9NBA - chains B and F of the 6 polymer chains in the assembly; structure by electron microscopy, 8.60 A resolution (very low resolution: no residue pairs are listed; an interface is given only as per-side residue counts).

Chain B:
Molecule: AUGMIN subunit 2
From: Arabidopsis thaliana
UniProt: O48767 (AUG2_ARATH); residues 1-296 here = UniProt positions 1-296
Sequence (296 residues; row label = number of the first residue in the row):
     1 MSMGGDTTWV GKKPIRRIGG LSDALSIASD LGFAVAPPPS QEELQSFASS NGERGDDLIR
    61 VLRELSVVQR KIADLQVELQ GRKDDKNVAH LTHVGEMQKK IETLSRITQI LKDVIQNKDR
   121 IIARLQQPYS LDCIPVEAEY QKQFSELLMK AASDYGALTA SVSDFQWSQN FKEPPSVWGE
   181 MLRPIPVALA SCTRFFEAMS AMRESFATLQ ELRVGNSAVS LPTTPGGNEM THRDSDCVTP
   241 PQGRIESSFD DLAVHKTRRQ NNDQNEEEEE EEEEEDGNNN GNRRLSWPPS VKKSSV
Not modelled in the structure: 1-34, 132-296

Chain F:
Molecule: AUGMIN subunit 6
From: Arabidopsis thaliana
UniProt: Q94BP7 (AUG6_ARATH); residue numbers follow UniProt; this construct covers 1-387
Sequence (387 residues; row label = number of the first residue in the row):
     1 MTMDREKERE LELESAMYTN CLLLGLDPNV IGLGASNGTP RVGLFRHSNP KLGEQLLYFI
    61 LSSLRGPAQS SKDFDKVWPI FDSAQSRDFR KVVQAIISEL ESQGALPRSN SRVSSLATCC
   121 GPRFVELLWQ LSLHALREVH RRTFPADVAS NPLPSSLTDV SFSHAATLLP VTKARIVLER
   181 RRFLKNAETA VQRQAMWSNL AHEMTAEFRG LCAEEAYLQQ ELEKLNDLRN KVKQEGEVWD
   241 DLVSSSSQNS HLVSKATRLW DSIMARKGQH EVLASGPIED LIAHREHRYR ISGSALLAAM
   301 DQSSQVPRAE LLSAHSDDSA SLADDKELSD GSYTNMHDHS LVDSFETASS QASDETLSRV
   361 DDRGGKINQT VDVAEVIRRW THALQRI
Not modelled in the structure: 299-387

How chain B and chain F interact:
At this resolution (9 A) residue pairs are not listed: 34 residues of chain B and 50 of chain F lie at the interface.

Overview:
34 residues of chain B face 50 of chain F across their interface.
Chain B is AUGMIN subunit 2 and chain F is AUGMIN subunit 6, both from Arabidopsis thaliana; the structure,
Augmin/V junction(open), was determined by electron microscopy, deposited together with 9NA8, 9NA9, 9NBB and
9NBD.
